Entry 5AWF (X-ray diffraction, 2.96 A resolution); this record covers chains A and B of the 4 polymer chains in the assembly.

# Chain A
Protein: FeS cluster assembly protein SufB
From: Escherichia coli (strain K12)
UniProt: P77522 (SUFB_ECOLI); residues 1-495 here = UniProt positions 1-495
Sequence (495 residues; row label = number of the first residue in the row):
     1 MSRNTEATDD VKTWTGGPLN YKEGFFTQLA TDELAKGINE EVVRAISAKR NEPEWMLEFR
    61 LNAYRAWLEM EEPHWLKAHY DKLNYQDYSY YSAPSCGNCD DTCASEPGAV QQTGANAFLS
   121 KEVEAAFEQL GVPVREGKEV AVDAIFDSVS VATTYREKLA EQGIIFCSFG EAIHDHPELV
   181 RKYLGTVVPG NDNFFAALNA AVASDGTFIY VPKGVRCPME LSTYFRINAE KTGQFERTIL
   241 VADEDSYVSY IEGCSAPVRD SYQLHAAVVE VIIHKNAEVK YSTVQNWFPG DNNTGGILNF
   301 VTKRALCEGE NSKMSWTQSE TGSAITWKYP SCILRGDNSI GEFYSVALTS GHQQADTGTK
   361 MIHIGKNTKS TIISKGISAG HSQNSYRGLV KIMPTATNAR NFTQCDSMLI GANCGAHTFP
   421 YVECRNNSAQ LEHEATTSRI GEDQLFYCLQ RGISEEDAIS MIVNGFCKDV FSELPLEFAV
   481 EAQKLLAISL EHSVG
Disordered / not traced: 1-33, 80-156

# Chain B
Protein: FeS cluster assembly protein SufD
From: Escherichia coli (strain K12)
UniProt: P77689 (SUFD_ECOLI); residue numbers follow UniProt; this construct covers 1-423
Sequence (423 residues; row label = number of the first residue in the row):
     1 MAGLPNSSNA LQQWHHLFEA EGTKRSPQAQ QHLQQLLRTG LPTRKHENWK YTPLEGLINS
    61 QFVSIAGEIS PQQRDALALT LDSVRLVFVD GRYVPALSDA TEGSGYEVSI NDDRQGLPDA
   121 IQAEVFLHLT ESLAQSVTHI AVKRGQRPAK PLLLMHITQG VAGEEVNTAH YRHHLDLAEG
   181 AEATVIEHFV SLNDARHFTG ARFTINVAAN AHLQHIKLAF ENPLSHHFAH NDLLLAEDAT
   241 AFSHSFLLGG AVLRHNTSTQ LNGENSTLRI NSLAMPVKNE VCDTRTWLEH NKGFCNSRQL
   301 HKTIVSDKGR AVFNGLINVA QHAIKTDGQM TNNNLLMGKL AEVDTKPQLE IYADDVKCSH
   361 GATVGRIDDE QIFYLRSRGI NQQDAQQMII YAFAAELTEA LRDEGLKQQV LARIGQRLPG
   421 GAR
Disordered / not traced: 1-7, 422-423

# Chain A / chain B interface
Residue-residue contacts - 67 pairs, chain A then chain B:
  Gln-383(A) with Tyr-352(B)
  Asn-398(A) with Arg-366(B)
  Leu-409(A) with Ile-351(B); Ala-353(B); Asp-354(B)
  Gly-411(A) with Asp-354(B)
  Ala-412(A) with Gln-321(B); Tyr-352(B)
  Asn-413(A) with Gln-321(B)
  Cys-414(A) with Tyr-352(B)
  Gly-415(A) with Ile-351(B)
  Ala-416(A) with Ile-351(B), hydrogen bond (backbone-backbone)
  His-417(A) with Leu-349(B); Glu-350(B); Ile-351(B); Tyr-352(B)
  Thr-418(A) with Gln-348(B); Leu-349(B), hydrogen bond (backbone-backbone)
  Phe-419(A) with Gln-348(B); Glu-350(B)
  Pro-420(A) with Lys-346(B); Pro-347(B); His-360(B)
  Tyr-421(A) with Glu-47(B), hydrogen bond; Tyr-51(B); Lys-346(B)
  Val-422(A) with Val-343(B); Asp-344(B); Thr-345(B), hydrogen bond (backbone-backbone)
  Glu-423(A) with Lys-50(B), salt bridge; Tyr-51(B), hydrogen bond; Val-343(B); Asp-344(B)
  Cys-424(A) with Leu-336(B); Glu-342(B); Val-343(B), hydrogen bond (backbone-backbone); Val-364(B), hydrophobic
  Arg-425(A) with Lys-339(B); Ala-341(B); Glu-342(B), salt bridge
  Asn-426(A) with Leu-336(B)
  Asn-427(A) with Leu-336(B); Met-337(B), hydrogen bond (side chain-backbone); Gly-338(B), hydrogen bond (side chain-backbone); Lys-339(B); Arg-366(B)
  Ser-428(A) with Arg-366(B), hydrogen bond (backbone-side chain)
  Ala-429(A) with Val-364(B); Gly-365(B); Arg-366(B)
  Gln-430(A) with Val-364(B); Arg-366(B), hydrogen bond
  Leu-431(A) with Ala-362(B); Thr-363(B); Val-364(B), hydrogen bond (backbone-backbone)
  Glu-432(A) with Ala-362(B)
  His-433(A) with His-360(B); Gly-361(B); Ala-362(B), hydrogen bond (backbone-backbone)
  Glu-434(A) with His-360(B)
  Ala-435(A) with Ser-359(B); His-360(B), hydrogen bond (backbone-backbone)
  Thr-436(A) with Cys-358(B)
  Thr-437(A) with Ile-351(B); Cys-358(B), hydrogen bond (side chain-backbone)
  Arg-439(A) with Asp-354(B), salt bridge; Asp-355(B), salt bridge
Also at the interface, not in a pair above, chain A (32 interface residues in all): Ile-440
Also at the interface, not in a pair above, chain B (33 interface residues in all): Val-356

# In short
The interface between chain A and chain B involves 32 residues on one side and 33 on the other, with 14
hydrogen bonds and 4 salt bridges. Among the polar pairs are Glu-423(A)/Lys-50(B), Arg-425(A)/Glu-342(B) and
Arg-439(A)/Asp-354(B).
Here chain A is FeS cluster assembly protein SufB and chain B is FeS cluster assembly protein SufD, both from
Escherichia coli (strain K12). Entry 5AWF (Crystal structure of SufB-SufC-SufD complex from Escherichia coli)
was determined by X-ray diffraction, deposited together with 5AWG.
